Entry 8DQU (X-ray diffraction, 2.45 A resolution); this record covers chains B and F of the 4 polymer chains in the assembly.

# Chain B
Protein: Nanobody
Source organism: Lama glama
Notes: antibody fragment or engineered binder
Amino-acid sequence (145 residues; row label = number of the first residue in the row; numbering starts at 0):
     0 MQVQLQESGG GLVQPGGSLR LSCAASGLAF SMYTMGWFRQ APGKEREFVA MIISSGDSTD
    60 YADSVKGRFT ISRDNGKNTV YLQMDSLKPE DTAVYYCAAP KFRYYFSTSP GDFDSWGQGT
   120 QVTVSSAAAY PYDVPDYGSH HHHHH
Unresolved in the structure: 0, 127-144
Disulfides: Cys22-Cys96

# Chain F
Protein: Non-structural protein 9
Source organism: Severe acute respiratory syndrome coronavirus 2
UniProtKB: P0DTD1 (R1AB_SARS2); residues 1-113 here correspond to UniProt positions 4141-4253 (UniProt number = residue number + 4140)
Amino-acid sequence (113 residues; each row starts with the number of its first residue):
     1 NNELSPVALR QMSCAAGTTQ TACTDDNALA YYNTTKGGRF VLALLSDLQD LKWARFPKSD
    61 GTGTIYTELE PPCRFVTDTP KGPKVKYLYF IKGLNNLNRG MVLGSLAATV RLQ
Unresolved in the structure: 1-25, 76-85, 110-113
Curated features (UniProtKB/Swiss-Prot):
  - site: Gln113 (Cleavage)

# Chain B / chain F interface
Residue-residue contacts (35; chain B residue first):
  Thr33(B) - Glu68(F)  hydrogen bond
  Met50(B) - Trp53(F)
  Ile52(B) - Lys52(F)
  Ile52(B) - Trp53(F)
  Ile52(B) - Glu68(F)
  Ser53(B) - Glu68(F)  hydrogen bond
  Ser57(B) - Lys52(F)
  Ser57(B) - Trp53(F)  hydrogen bond
  Thr58(B) - Trp53(F)  hydrogen bond (backbone-side chain)
  Asp59(B) - Trp53(F)
  Asp59(B) - Tyr66(F)  hydrogen bond
  Lys100(B) - Leu97(F)
  Phe101(B) - Asn95(F)
  Phe101(B) - Leu97(F)  hydrophobic
  Arg102(B) - Gly93(F)
  Tyr103(B) - Thr67(F)
  Tyr103(B) - Glu68(F)  hydrogen bond (backbone-backbone)
  Tyr103(B) - Lys92(F)
  Tyr103(B) - Gly93(F)
  Tyr104(B) - Tyr66(F)
  Tyr104(B) - Gly93(F)
  Tyr104(B) - Asn95(F)
  Tyr104(B) - Leu97(F)
  Tyr104(B) - Asn98(F)
  Phe105(B) - Ile65(F)
  Phe105(B) - Tyr66(F)  hydrogen bond (backbone-backbone)
  Ser106(B) - Thr64(F)
  Ser106(B) - Ile65(F)
  Thr107(B) - Gly63(F)
  Thr107(B) - Thr64(F)  hydrogen bond (backbone-backbone)
  Thr107(B) - Tyr66(F)
  Ser108(B) - Lys58(F)
  Ser108(B) - Thr62(F)  hydrogen bond (side chain-backbone)
  Ser108(B) - Gly63(F)
  Asp111(B) - Lys58(F)  salt bridge
Other interface residues (no listed pair), chain B (20 interface residues in all): Tyr32, Phe47, Asp56
Other interface residues (no listed pair), chain F (16 interface residues in all): Met101
From the paper, about this interface:
  - pairs named by the authors: Met50(B)-Trp53(F) (hydrophobic contact)
  - epitope / paratope residues, chain B: Met50(B)
  - epitope / paratope residues, chain F: Trp53(F)

# Summary
Chain B and chain F form an interface of 20 and 16 residues respectively; the contacts include 9 hydrogen
bonds and 1 salt bridge. Polar pairs include Asp111(B)-Lys58(F), Thr33(B)-Glu68(F) and Ser53(B)-Glu68(F). The
paper describes a hydrophobic contact between Met50(B) and Trp53(F). From the paper: epitope/paratope residues
Met50(B) and Trp53(F).
Chain B is Nanobody (Lama glama) and chain F is Non-structural protein 9 (Severe acute respiratory syndrome
coronavirus 2); the structure, Nanobody bound SARS-CoV-2 Nsp9, was determined by X-ray diffraction.
